1R5U - chains A and B of the 11 polymer chains in the assembly; structure by X-ray diffraction, 4.50 A resolution (low resolution: residue-level contacts below are approximate; hydrogen-bond / salt-bridge calls are withheld).

== Chain A ==
Molecule: DNA-directed RNA polymerase II largest subunit
Organism: Saccharomyces cerevisiae
Notes: EC 2.7.7.6
Reference sequence: P04050 (RPB1_YEAST); numbering as in UniProt (aligned over 1-1733)
Amino-acid sequence (1733 residues; numbered 1 to 1733; the number before each row is that of its first residue):
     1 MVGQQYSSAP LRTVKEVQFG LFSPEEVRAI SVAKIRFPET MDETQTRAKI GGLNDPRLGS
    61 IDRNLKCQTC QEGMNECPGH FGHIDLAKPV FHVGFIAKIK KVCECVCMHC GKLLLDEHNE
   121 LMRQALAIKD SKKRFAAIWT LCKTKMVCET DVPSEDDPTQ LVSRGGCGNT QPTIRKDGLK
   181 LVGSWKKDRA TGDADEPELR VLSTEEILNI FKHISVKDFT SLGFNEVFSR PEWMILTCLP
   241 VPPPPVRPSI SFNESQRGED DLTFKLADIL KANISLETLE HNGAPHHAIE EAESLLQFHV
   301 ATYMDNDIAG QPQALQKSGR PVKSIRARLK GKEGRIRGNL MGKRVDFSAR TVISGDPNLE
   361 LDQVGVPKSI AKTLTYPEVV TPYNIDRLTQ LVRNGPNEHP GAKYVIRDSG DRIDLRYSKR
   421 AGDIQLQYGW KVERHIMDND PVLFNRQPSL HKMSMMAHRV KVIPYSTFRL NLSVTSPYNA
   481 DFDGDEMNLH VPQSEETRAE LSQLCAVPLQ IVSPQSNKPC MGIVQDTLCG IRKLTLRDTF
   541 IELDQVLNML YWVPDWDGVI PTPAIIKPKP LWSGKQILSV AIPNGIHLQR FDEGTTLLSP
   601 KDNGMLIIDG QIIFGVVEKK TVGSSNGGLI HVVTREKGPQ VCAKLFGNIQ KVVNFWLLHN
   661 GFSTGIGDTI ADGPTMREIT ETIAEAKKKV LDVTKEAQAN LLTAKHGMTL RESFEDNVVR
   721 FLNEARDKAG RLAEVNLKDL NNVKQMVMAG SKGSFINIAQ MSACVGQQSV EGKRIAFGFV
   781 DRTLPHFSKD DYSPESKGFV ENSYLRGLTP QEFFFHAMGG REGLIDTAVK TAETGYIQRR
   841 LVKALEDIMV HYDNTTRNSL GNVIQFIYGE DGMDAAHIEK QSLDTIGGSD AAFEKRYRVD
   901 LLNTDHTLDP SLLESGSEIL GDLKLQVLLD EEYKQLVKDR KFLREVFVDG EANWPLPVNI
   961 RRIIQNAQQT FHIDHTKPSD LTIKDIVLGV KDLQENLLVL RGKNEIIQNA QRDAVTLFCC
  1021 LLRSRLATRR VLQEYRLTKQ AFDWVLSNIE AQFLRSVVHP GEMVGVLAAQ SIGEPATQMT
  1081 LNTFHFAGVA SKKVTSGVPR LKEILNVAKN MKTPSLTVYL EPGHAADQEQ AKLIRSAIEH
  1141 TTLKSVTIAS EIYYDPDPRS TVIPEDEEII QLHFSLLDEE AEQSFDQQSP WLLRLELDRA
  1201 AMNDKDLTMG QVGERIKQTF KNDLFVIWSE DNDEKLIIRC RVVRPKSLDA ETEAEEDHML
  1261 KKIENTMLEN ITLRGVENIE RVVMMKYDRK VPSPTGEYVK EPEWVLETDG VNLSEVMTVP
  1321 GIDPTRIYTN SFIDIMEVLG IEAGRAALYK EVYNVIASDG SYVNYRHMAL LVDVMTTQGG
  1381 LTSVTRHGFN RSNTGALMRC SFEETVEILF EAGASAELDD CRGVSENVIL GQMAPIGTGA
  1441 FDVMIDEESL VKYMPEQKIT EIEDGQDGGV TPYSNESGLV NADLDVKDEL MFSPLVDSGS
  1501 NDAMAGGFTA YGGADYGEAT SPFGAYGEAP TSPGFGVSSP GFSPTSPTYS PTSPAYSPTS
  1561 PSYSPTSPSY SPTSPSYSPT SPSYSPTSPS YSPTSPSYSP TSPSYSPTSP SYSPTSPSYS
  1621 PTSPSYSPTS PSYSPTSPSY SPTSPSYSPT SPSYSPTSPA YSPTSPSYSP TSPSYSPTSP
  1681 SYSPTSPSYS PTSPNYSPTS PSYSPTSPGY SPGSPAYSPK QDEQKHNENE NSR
Not modelled in the structure: 1, 155-160, 187-198, 250-258, 315-320, 809, 1082-1091, 1177-1186, 1244-1253, 1446-1733
Metal / ion sites: Zn2+ site 1: Cys-67, Cys-70, His-80; Zn2+ site 2: Cys-110, Cys-167; Mg2+: Asp-481, Asp-483, Asp-485
UniProt features mapped onto this chain:
  - region: Pro-248 to Asp-260 (Lid loop), Asn-306 to Lys-323 (Rudder loop), Pro-810 to Glu-822 (Bridging helix)
  - binding site (Zn(2+)): Cys-67, Cys-70, Cys-77, His-80, Cys-107, Cys-110, Cys-148, Cys-167
  - binding site (Mg(2+)): Asp-481, Asp-483, Asp-485
  - modified residue: Thr-1471 (Phosphothreonine)
  - cross-link (Glycyl lysine isopeptide (Lys-Gly)): Lys-695 (interchain with G-Cter in ubiquitin), Lys-1246 (interchain with G-Cter in ubiquitin), Lys-1350 (interchain with G-Cter in ubiquitin)
  - natural variant: Ser-1653 to Pro-1659 (deletion: In strain: A364A)
  - mutagenesis: Lys-1246 (K1246R: Impairs ubiquitination during transcription stress)

== Chain B ==
Molecule: DNA-directed RNA polymerase II 140 kDa polypeptide
Organism: Saccharomyces cerevisiae
Notes: EC 2.7.7.6
Reference sequence: P08518 (RPB2_YEAST); residue numbers follow UniProt; this construct covers 1-1224
Amino-acid sequence (1224 residues; each row starts with the number of its first residue):
     1 MSDLANSEKY YDEDPYGFED ESAPITAEDS WAVISAFFRE KGLVSQQLDS FNQFVDYTLQ
    61 DIICEDSTLI LEQLAQHTTE SDNISRKYEI SFGKIYVTKP MVNESDGVTH ALYPQEARLR
   121 NLTYSSGLFV DVKKRTYEAI DVPGRELKYE LIAEESEDDS ESGKVFIGRL PIMLRSKNCY
   181 LSEATESDLY KLKECPFDMG GYFIINGSEK VLIAQERSAG NIVQVFKKAA PSPISHVAEI
   241 RSALEKGSRF ISTLQVKLYG REGSSARTIK ATLPYIKQDI PIVIIFRALG IIPDGEILEH
   301 ICYDVNDWQM LEMLKPCVED GFVIQDRETA LDFIGRRGTA LGIKKEKRIQ YAKDILQKEF
   361 LPHITQLEGF ESRKAFFLGY MINRLLLCAL DRKDQDDRDH FGKKRLDLAG PLLAQLFKTL
   421 FKKLTKDIFR YMQRTVEEAH DFNMKLAINA KTITSGLKYA LATGNWGEQK KAMSSRAGVS
   481 QVLNRYTYSS TLSHLRRTNT PIGRDGKLAK PRQLHNTHWG LVCPAETPEG QACGLVKNLS
   541 LMSCISVGTD PMPIITFLSE WGMEPLEDYV PHQSPDATRV FVNGVWHGVH RNPARLMETL
   601 RTLRRKGDIN PEVSMIRDIR EKELKIFTDA GRVYRPLFIV EDDESLGHKE LKVRKGHIAK
   661 LMATEYQDIE GGFEDVEEYT WSSLLNEGLV EYIDAEEEES ILIAMQPEDL EPAEANEEND
   721 LDVDPAKRIR VSHHATTFTH CEIHPSMILG VAASIIPFPD HNQSPRNTYQ SAMGKQAMGV
   781 FLTNYNVRMD TMANILYYPQ KPLGTTRAME YLKFRELPAG QNAIVAIACY SGYNQEDSMI
   841 MNQSSIDRGL FRSLFFRSYM DQEKKYGMSI TETFEKPQRT NTLRMKHGTY DKLDDDGLIA
   901 PGVRVSGEDV IIGKTTPISP DEEELGQRTA YHSKRDASTP LRSTENGIVD QVLVTTNQDG
   961 LKFVKVRVRT TKIPQIGDKF ASRHGQKGTI GITYRREDMP FTAEGIVPDL IINPHAIPSR
  1021 MTVAHLIECL LSKVAALSGN EGDASPFTDI TVEGISKLLR EHGYQSRGFE VMYNGHTGKK
  1081 LMAQIFFGPT YYQRLRHMVD DKIHARARGP MQVLTRQPVE GRSRDGGLRF GEMERDCMIA
  1141 HGAASFLKER LMEASDAFRV HICGICGLMT VIAKLNHNQF ECKGCDNKID IYQIHIPYAA
  1201 KLLFQELMAM NITPRLYTDR SRDF
Not modelled in the structure: 1-19, 71-89, 135-163, 336-344, 438-445, 468-476, 503-508, 669-677, 716-721, 920-932
Metal / ion sites: Zn2+: Cys-1163, Cys-1166, Cys-1182, Cys-1185

== How chain A and chain B interact ==
Contacting residue pairs (385):
  Val-2(A) / Ala-1157(B)
  Gln-4(A) / Arg-1159(B)
  Gln-5(A) / Arg-1159(B)
  Tyr-6(A) / Arg-1159(B)
  Tyr-6(A) / Leu-1175(B)
  Ser-7(A) / His-1161(B)
  Ser-7(A) / Gln-1193(B)
  Ser-8(A) / Asn-1178(B)
  Ser-8(A) / Phe-1180(B)
  Ala-9(A) / Phe-1180(B)
  Ala-9(A) / Gln-1193(B)
  Pro-10(A) / Ile-1191(B)
  Pro-10(A) / Tyr-1192(B)
  Pro-10(A) / Gln-1193(B)
  Leu-11(A) / Gln-1193(B)
  Leu-11(A) / Ile-1194(B)
  Leu-11(A) / His-1195(B)
  Arg-12(A) / Tyr-1192(B)
  Arg-12(A) / Gln-1193(B)
  Arg-12(A) / Ile-1194(B)
  Arg-12(A) / Thr-1218(B)
  Thr-13(A) / Thr-1218(B)
  Val-14(A) / Tyr-1217(B)
  Lys-15(A) / Tyr-1217(B)
  Lys-15(A) / Thr-1218(B)
  Lys-15(A) / Asp-1219(B)
  Lys-15(A) / Arg-1220(B)
  Glu-16(A) / Arg-1215(B)
  Glu-16(A) / Leu-1216(B)
  Glu-16(A) / Tyr-1217(B)
  Glu-16(A) / Asp-1219(B)
  Glu-16(A) / Arg-1220(B)
  Glu-16(A) / Arg-1222(B)
  Val-17(A) / Arg-1215(B)
  Gln-18(A) / Thr-1213(B)
  Gln-18(A) / Arg-1215(B)
  Gln-18(A) / Tyr-1217(B)
  Phe-19(A) / Leu-1207(B)
  Phe-19(A) / Thr-1213(B)
  Gly-20(A) / Ile-1212(B)
  Gly-20(A) / Thr-1213(B)
  Leu-21(A) / Asn-1211(B)
  Leu-21(A) / Thr-1213(B)
  Phe-22(A) / Leu-1168(B)
  Phe-22(A) / Met-1208(B)
  Phe-22(A) / Asn-1211(B)
  Phe-22(A) / Thr-1213(B)
  Glu-26(A) / Arg-1215(B)
  Ile-30(A) / Leu-1168(B)
  Ile-30(A) / Thr-1170(B)
  Ile-30(A) / Lys-1183(B)
  Gln-68(A) / Ile-1172(B)
  Thr-69(A) / Lys-1174(B)
  Cys-70(A) / Ile-1172(B)
  Cys-70(A) / Ala-1173(B)
  Gln-71(A) / Asn-1176(B)
  Glu-72(A) / Leu-1175(B)
  Glu-76(A) / Phe-1158(B)
  Glu-76(A) / Arg-1159(B)
  Glu-76(A) / Leu-1175(B)
  Gly-79(A) / Lys-1201(B)
  Gly-79(A) / Gln-1205(B)
  Phe-81(A) / Gln-1205(B)
  Phe-81(A) / Met-1208(B)
  Phe-81(A) / Ala-1209(B)
  His-92(A) / Met-1210(B)
  Phe-228(A) / Arg-1215(B)
  Leu-236(A) / Asn-1211(B)
  Pro-240(A) / Met-1208(B)
  Pro-242(A) / Ala-1209(B)
  Pro-245(A) / Leu-1114(B)
  Pro-245(A) / Tyr-1198(B)
  Pro-245(A) / Lys-1201(B)
  Val-246(A) / Leu-1114(B)
  Val-246(A) / Leu-1202(B)
  Val-246(A) / Gln-1205(B)
  Pro-248(A) / Leu-1114(B)
  Tyr-303(A) / Ala-1209(B)
  Met-304(A) / Met-1210(B)
  Ile-325(A) / Met-1210(B)
  Arg-328(A) / Glu-1206(B)
  Leu-329(A) / Leu-1203(B)
  Leu-329(A) / Glu-1206(B)
  Leu-329(A) / Leu-1207(B)
  Leu-329(A) / Met-1210(B)
  Arg-335(A) / Leu-1114(B)
  Arg-335(A) / Leu-1202(B)
  Arg-335(A) / Glu-1206(B)
  Arg-337(A) / Arg-1129(B)
  Gly-338(A) / Gln-1117(B)
  Gly-338(A) / Arg-1129(B)
  Asn-339(A) / Thr-1115(B)
  Asn-339(A) / Gln-1117(B)
  Asn-339(A) / Asp-1156(B)
  Asn-339(A) / Ala-1199(B)
  Leu-340(A) / Pro-1197(B)
  Leu-340(A) / Ala-1200(B)
  Leu-340(A) / Leu-1203(B)
  Met-341(A) / Glu-1132(B)
  Met-341(A) / Arg-1135(B)
  Gly-342(A) / Arg-1129(B)
  Lys-343(A) / Gln-1117(B)
  Lys-343(A) / Phe-1130(B)
  Lys-343(A) / Leu-1151(B)
  Lys-343(A) / Ser-1155(B)
  Lys-343(A) / Asp-1156(B)
  Lys-343(A) / Pro-1197(B)
  Arg-344(A) / Gln-1117(B)
  Arg-344(A) / Pro-1118(B)
  Arg-344(A) / Glu-1120(B)
  Arg-344(A) / Gly-1127(B)
  Arg-344(A) / Leu-1128(B)
  Arg-344(A) / Ser-1155(B)
  Val-345(A) / Gly-1127(B)
  Val-345(A) / Leu-1128(B)
  Val-345(A) / Phe-1130(B)
  Val-345(A) / Arg-1150(B)
  Val-345(A) / Ala-1154(B)
  Asp-346(A) / Arg-1106(B)
  Asp-346(A) / Arg-1108(B)
  Asp-346(A) / Pro-1118(B)
  Asp-346(A) / Arg-1150(B)
  Asp-346(A) / Ala-1154(B)
  Asp-346(A) / Ser-1155(B)
  Phe-347(A) / Arg-1106(B)
  Phe-347(A) / Ala-1107(B)
  Phe-347(A) / Arg-1108(B)
  Phe-347(A) / Arg-1150(B)
  Ser-348(A) / Ala-1105(B)
  Ser-348(A) / Arg-1106(B)
  Ser-348(A) / Leu-1128(B)
  Ala-349(A) / Ala-1105(B)
  Ala-349(A) / Leu-1128(B)
  Arg-350(A) / Lys-1102(B)
  Arg-350(A) / Ile-1103(B)
  Arg-350(A) / His-1104(B)
  Arg-350(A) / Leu-1128(B)
  Thr-351(A) / Ile-1103(B)
  Val-352(A) / Val-1099(B)
  Asp-356(A) / Tyr-833(B)
  Pro-357(A) / Ser-831(B)
  Pro-357(A) / Gly-832(B)
  Pro-357(A) / Tyr-833(B)
  Asn-358(A) / Tyr-833(B)
  Ile-370(A) / Ala-1105(B)
  Thr-373(A) / Ala-1105(B)
  Thr-373(A) / Ala-1107(B)
  Leu-374(A) / Arg-1106(B)
  Arg-412(A) / Arg-1108(B)
  Leu-443(A) / Met-1138(B)
  Leu-443(A) / Phe-1146(B)
  Asn-445(A) / Glu-1134(B)
  Gln-447(A) / Arg-1129(B)
  Gln-447(A) / Glu-1134(B)
  Ser-449(A) / Met-1133(B)
  Ser-449(A) / Glu-1134(B)
  Ser-449(A) / Cys-1137(B)
  His-451(A) / Cys-1137(B)
  Lys-452(A) / Ala-1140(B)
  Lys-452(A) / His-1141(B)
  Met-455(A) / Phe-1130(B)
  Met-455(A) / Glu-1134(B)
  Met-455(A) / Cys-1137(B)
  Met-455(A) / Met-1138(B)
  Met-455(A) / His-1141(B)
  Tyr-465(A) / Ile-976(B)
  Ser-466(A) / Gln-975(B)
  Ser-466(A) / Val-1099(B)
  Ser-466(A) / Asp-1100(B)
  Ser-466(A) / Ile-1103(B)
  Thr-467(A) / Ile-976(B)
  Thr-467(A) / Gly-977(B)
  Thr-467(A) / Val-1099(B)
  Arg-469(A) / Ile-976(B)
  Arg-469(A) / Gly-991(B)
  Leu-472(A) / Gln-835(B)
  Asp-481(A) / Glu-836(B)
  Asp-481(A) / Asp-837(B)
  Phe-482(A) / Gln-835(B)
  Phe-482(A) / Glu-836(B)
  Phe-482(A) / Asp-837(B)
  Phe-482(A) / Ser-838(B)
  Phe-482(A) / Thr-989(B)
  Asp-483(A) / Glu-836(B)
  Asp-483(A) / Asp-837(B)
  Asp-483(A) / Lys-979(B)
  Asp-483(A) / Lys-987(B)
  Asp-483(A) / Thr-989(B)
  Gly-484(A) / Thr-989(B)
  Glu-486(A) / Lys-1102(B)
  Asn-488(A) / Leu-1128(B)
  His-490(A) / Phe-1130(B)
  His-490(A) / Arg-1150(B)
  Val-491(A) / Arg-1150(B)
  Pro-492(A) / Glu-1149(B)
  Gln-493(A) / Glu-1149(B)
  Ser-494(A) / Glu-1149(B)
  Ser-494(A) / Glu-1153(B)
  Thr-497(A) / Phe-1146(B)
  Thr-497(A) / Glu-1149(B)
  Glu-500(A) / Ala-1143(B)
  Glu-500(A) / Ala-1144(B)
  Glu-500(A) / Ser-1145(B)
  Glu-500(A) / Phe-1146(B)
  Leu-501(A) / Phe-1146(B)
  Leu-504(A) / His-1141(B)
  Leu-504(A) / Gly-1142(B)
  Cys-505(A) / His-1141(B)
  Gln-510(A) / His-1141(B)
  Val-524(A) / Gln-835(B)
  Gln-525(A) / Gln-835(B)
  Gln-525(A) / Glu-836(B)
  Gln-525(A) / His-1015(B)
  Asp-526(A) / Cys-829(B)
  Asp-526(A) / Gly-832(B)
  Asp-526(A) / Gln-835(B)
  Asp-526(A) / Asn-1013(B)
  Asp-526(A) / His-1015(B)
  Cys-529(A) / His-1015(B)
  Leu-657(A) / Cys-829(B)
  Leu-658(A) / Tyr-830(B)
  Leu-658(A) / Ser-831(B)
  Leu-658(A) / Asn-1074(B)
  Leu-658(A) / His-1076(B)
  His-659(A) / Asn-1074(B)
  His-659(A) / Thr-1077(B)
  His-659(A) / Leu-1081(B)
  Asn-660(A) / Leu-1081(B)
  Asn-660(A) / Met-1082(B)
  Asn-660(A) / Ala-1083(B)
  Gly-661(A) / Leu-1081(B)
  Gly-661(A) / Ala-1083(B)
  Phe-662(A) / Ala-828(B)
  Phe-662(A) / Cys-829(B)
  Phe-662(A) / Pro-1014(B)
  Phe-662(A) / Ala-1083(B)
  Ser-663(A) / Ile-827(B)
  Ser-663(A) / Gln-1084(B)
  Ser-663(A) / Ile-1085(B)
  Ser-663(A) / Phe-1086(B)
  Thr-664(A) / Ile-827(B)
  Thr-664(A) / Phe-1086(B)
  Gly-665(A) / Leu-1026(B)
  Gly-665(A) / Phe-1086(B)
  Ile-666(A) / Leu-1026(B)
  Ile-666(A) / Leu-1030(B)
  Ile-666(A) / Val-1052(B)
  Ile-666(A) / Arg-1067(B)
  Ile-666(A) / Phe-1086(B)
  Asp-668(A) / Phe-1069(B)
  Ile-670(A) / Arg-1067(B)
  Asn-742(A) / Phe-1069(B)
  Met-746(A) / His-1015(B)
  Met-746(A) / Pro-1018(B)
  Ser-751(A) / His-1015(B)
  Lys-752(A) / His-1015(B)
  Lys-752(A) / Ser-1019(B)
  Gly-753(A) / Pro-1018(B)
  Asn-757(A) / Pro-1018(B)
  Asn-757(A) / Ser-1019(B)
  Asn-757(A) / Met-1021(B)
  Gln-760(A) / Met-1021(B)
  Met-761(A) / Pro-1018(B)
  Met-761(A) / Val-1023(B)
  Glu-771(A) / Lys-510(B)
  Ala-776(A) / Asn-516(B)
  Gly-778(A) / His-515(B)
  Gly-778(A) / Asn-516(B)
  Gly-778(A) / Thr-517(B)
  Phe-779(A) / Asn-516(B)
  Phe-779(A) / Thr-517(B)
  Phe-779(A) / Glu-698(B)
  Phe-779(A) / Glu-699(B)
  Val-780(A) / Glu-699(B)
  Arg-782(A) / Glu-698(B)
  Arg-782(A) / Glu-699(B)
  Arg-782(A) / Ile-701(B)
  Arg-782(A) / Leu-702(B)
  Thr-783(A) / Asn-516(B)
  Pro-785(A) / Glu-698(B)
  Pro-785(A) / Ile-701(B)
  Pro-785(A) / Leu-702(B)
  Pro-785(A) / Ile-703(B)
  His-786(A) / Trp-519(B)
  His-786(A) / Ile-703(B)
  His-786(A) / Met-705(B)
  His-786(A) / Glu-742(B)
  Phe-787(A) / Leu-702(B)
  Lys-789(A) / Arg-620(B)
  Glu-795(A) / Val-731(B)
  Glu-801(A) / Ile-729(B)
  Asn-802(A) / Arg-728(B)
  Asn-802(A) / Ile-729(B)
  Tyr-804(A) / His-761(B)
  Tyr-804(A) / Asn-762(B)
  Tyr-804(A) / Gln-763(B)
  Tyr-804(A) / Met-1021(B)
  Leu-805(A) / His-761(B)
  Leu-805(A) / Val-1052(B)
  Arg-806(A) / Pro-725(B)
  Arg-806(A) / Lys-727(B)
  Arg-806(A) / Arg-728(B)
  Arg-806(A) / Ile-729(B)
  Arg-806(A) / His-761(B)
  Gly-807(A) / Arg-728(B)
  Gly-807(A) / Asp-760(B)
  Gly-807(A) / His-761(B)
  Leu-808(A) / Arg-728(B)
  Leu-808(A) / Asp-760(B)
  Leu-808(A) / Phe-1047(B)
  Pro-810(A) / Trp-519(B)
  Pro-810(A) / Met-705(B)
  Pro-810(A) / Pro-745(B)
  Gln-811(A) / Trp-519(B)
  Gln-811(A) / Met-705(B)
  Phe-813(A) / Pro-524(B)
  Phe-813(A) / Ile-748(B)
  Phe-813(A) / Leu-749(B)
  Phe-813(A) / Pro-759(B)
  Phe-814(A) / Leu-514(B)
  Phe-814(A) / His-515(B)
  Phe-814(A) / Asn-516(B)
  Phe-814(A) / His-518(B)
  Phe-814(A) / Trp-519(B)
  His-816(A) / Ser-764(B)
  Ala-817(A) / Leu-514(B)
  Ala-817(A) / Pro-524(B)
  Ala-817(A) / Ser-764(B)
  Met-818(A) / Leu-514(B)
  Met-818(A) / Asn-516(B)
  Arg-821(A) / Arg-512(B)
  Arg-821(A) / Gln-513(B)
  Arg-821(A) / Leu-514(B)
  Arg-821(A) / Pro-524(B)
  Arg-821(A) / Thr-527(B)
  Arg-821(A) / Gly-534(B)
  Glu-822(A) / Gln-513(B)
  Leu-824(A) / Cys-533(B)
  Leu-824(A) / Thr-768(B)
  Ile-825(A) / Arg-512(B)
  Ile-825(A) / Gln-513(B)
  Ala-828(A) / Gly-530(B)
  Gln-838(A) / Met-1133(B)
  Arg-839(A) / Glu-1132(B)
  Val-842(A) / Asp-1136(B)
  Lys-843(A) / Glu-1132(B)
  Lys-843(A) / Arg-1135(B)
  Glu-846(A) / Arg-1135(B)
  Met-1063(A) / Ile-1139(B)
  Val-1066(A) / Asp-1136(B)
  Gln-1070(A) / Asp-1136(B)
  Gln-1070(A) / Ala-1140(B)
  Asn-1265(A) / Gly-263(B)
  Glu-1269(A) / Glu-262(B)
  Glu-1269(A) / Gly-263(B)
  Leu-1409(A) / Leu-1207(B)
  Leu-1409(A) / Ile-1212(B)
  Phe-1410(A) / Met-1210(B)
  Phe-1410(A) / Ile-1212(B)
  Leu-1418(A) / Arg-1222(B)
  Asp-1420(A) / Arg-1220(B)
  Cys-1421(A) / Arg-1220(B)
  Arg-1422(A) / Arg-1220(B)
  Val-1424(A) / Ile-1139(B)
  Val-1428(A) / Leu-1151(B)
  Ile-1429(A) / Pro-1197(B)
  Ile-1429(A) / Ala-1200(B)
  Leu-1430(A) / His-1195(B)
  Leu-1430(A) / Ile-1196(B)
  Leu-1430(A) / Pro-1197(B)
  Leu-1430(A) / Phe-1204(B)
  Gly-1431(A) / Lys-1148(B)
  Gly-1431(A) / Met-1152(B)
  Gly-1431(A) / Pro-1197(B)
  Met-1433(A) / Ala-1144(B)
  Met-1433(A) / Ser-1145(B)
  Ile-1436(A) / Ile-1139(B)
  Ile-1436(A) / Gly-1142(B)
  Ile-1436(A) / Ala-1144(B)
  Gly-1437(A) / Gly-1142(B)
  Thr-1438(A) / Gly-1142(B)
  Thr-1438(A) / Ala-1143(B)
  Thr-1438(A) / Ala-1144(B)
  Thr-1438(A) / Ser-1145(B)
  Gly-1439(A) / Ala-1144(B)
Also at the interface, not in a pair above, chain A (210 interface residues in all): Val-27, Ala-29, Val-32, Asn-75, Pro-78, Cys-238, Pro-243, Ile-336, Ile-353, Ser-354, Gly-355, Thr-375, Tyr-417, Thr-475, Thr-527, Gln-545, Gly-667, Thr-680, Lys-687, Val-743, Val-770, Ile-775, Phe-777, Leu-784, Ser-788, Phe-815, Gly-820, Lys-1144, Lys-1261, Gly-1413, Ser-1425, Gln-1432, Ala-1434
Also at the interface, not in a pair above, chain B (193 interface residues in all): Ser-264, Glu-312, Asp-397, His-400, Gln-531, Lys-537, Arg-635, Ala-695, Ser-700, Ala-726, Asn-767, Tyr-769, Asn-834, His-887, Gly-988, Ile-990, Ile-1027, Lys-1079, Gly-1109, Met-1111, Arg-1116, Val-1119, Gly-1121, Gly-1131, Leu-1147, Cys-1166, His-1177, Gly-1184

== In short ==
210 residues of chain A and 193 residues of chain B are in contact. The Zn2+ site 1 is built by Cys-67(A),
Cys-70(A) and His-80(A). UniProt lists 8 Zn2+-binding residues, 3 Mg2+-binding residues and one mutagenesis
site on chain A.
Here chain A is DNA-directed RNA polymerase II largest subunit and chain B is DNA-directed RNA polymerase II
140 kDa polypeptide, both from Saccharomyces cerevisiae. Entry 1R5U (RNA polymerase II tfiib complex) was
determined by X-ray diffraction.
